PDB entry 3SWS | X-ray diffraction, 1.86 A resolution | chains C and F of the 6 polymer chains in the assembly

# Chain C
Name: Methylamine dehydrogenase light chain
From: Paracoccus denitrificans
Notes: EC 1.4.99.3
Reference sequence: P22619 (DHML_PARDE); residues 1-131 here correspond to UniProt positions 58-188 (UniProt number = residue number + 57)
Chain sequence (137 residues; row label = number of the first residue in the row):
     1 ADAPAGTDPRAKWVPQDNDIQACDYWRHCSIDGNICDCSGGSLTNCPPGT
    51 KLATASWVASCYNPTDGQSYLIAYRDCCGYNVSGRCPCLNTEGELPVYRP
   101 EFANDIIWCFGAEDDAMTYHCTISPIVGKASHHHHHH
Unresolved in the structure: 1-6, 133-137
Construct notes: expression tag (132-137)
Modified / non-standard residues: Trp57 (2-amino-3-(6,7-dioxo-6,7-dihydro-1H-indol-3-yl)-propionic acid; TRQ)
Disulfide bonds: Cys23-Cys88, Cys29-Cys61, Cys36-Cys121, Cys38-Cys86, Cys46-Cys77, Cys78-Cys109

# Chain F
Name: Methylamine dehydrogenase heavy chain
From: Paracoccus denitrificans
Notes: EC 1.4.99.3
Reference sequence: A1BB97 (A1BB97_PARDP); residues 1-386 here correspond to UniProt positions 32-417 (UniProt number = residue number + 31)
Chain sequence (386 residues; each row starts with the number of its first residue):
     1 QDAPEAETQAQETQGQAAARAAAADLAAGQDDEPRILEAPAPDARRVYVN
    51 DPAHFAAVTQQFVIDGEAGRVIGMIDGGFLPNPVVADDGSFIAHASTVFS
   101 RIARGERTDYVEVFDPVTLLPTADIELPDAPRFLVGTYPWMTSLTPDGKT
   151 LLFYQFSPAPAVGVVDLEGKAFKRMLDVPDCYHIFPTAPDTFFMHCRDGS
   201 LAKVAFGTEGTPEITHTEVFHPEDEFLINHPAYSQKAGRLVWPTYTGKIH
   251 QIDLSSGDAKFLPAVEALTEAERADGWRPGGWQQVAYHRALDRIYLLVDQ
   301 RDEWRHKTASRFVVVLDAKTGERLAKFEMGHEIDSINVSQDEKPLLYALS
   351 TGDKTLYIHDAESGEELRSVNQLGHGPQVITTADMG
Unresolved in the structure: 1-10
Disulfide bonds: Cys181-Cys196

# Interface between chain C and chain F
Residue-residue contacts (70):
  Asp17(C) - Arg20(F)  salt bridge
  Asp17(C) - Ala23(F)
  Asn18(C) - Gln16(F)
  Asn18(C) - Ala19(F)
  Asn18(C) - Arg20(F)
  Asp19(C) - Gly15(F)
  Asp19(C) - Gln16(F)
  Asp19(C) - Ala19(F)
  Ile20(C) - Gly15(F)  hydrogen bond (backbone-backbone)
  Ile20(C) - Ala18(F)  hydrophobic
  Ile20(C) - Ala19(F)  hydrophobic
  Gln21(C) - Gln14(F)
  Gln21(C) - Gly15(F)
  Gln21(C) - Arg70(F)
  Arg27(C) - Ala22(F)
  Asp37(C) - Arg70(F)  salt bridge
  Cys38(C) - Val71(F)
  Ser39(C) - Val71(F)
  Ser39(C) - Gly73(F)
  Ser39(C) - Met74(F)
  Gly40(C) - Leu37(F)
  Gly40(C) - Val71(F)  hydrogen bond (backbone-backbone)
  Gly40(C) - Ile72(F)
  Gly41(C) - Leu37(F)
  Gly41(C) - Arg70(F)  hydrogen bond (backbone-side chain)
  Ser42(C) - Leu37(F)
  Leu43(C) - Ala22(F)  hydrophobic
  Thr44(C) - Pro34(F)
  Asn45(C) - Asp32(F)
  Asn45(C) - Glu33(F)
  Asn45(C) - Pro34(F)
  Asn45(C) - Arg35(F)  hydrogen bond (side chain-backbone)
  Asn45(C) - Leu37(F)
  Cys46(C) - Arg35(F)  hydrogen bond (backbone-backbone)
  Cys46(C) - Ile36(F)  hydrophobic
  Cys46(C) - Leu37(F)  hydrogen bond (backbone-backbone)
  Pro47(C) - Ile36(F)
  Pro48(C) - Ile36(F)  hydrophobic
  Pro48(C) - Leu37(F)
  Pro48(C) - Ala39(F)
  Pro48(C) - Ile72(F)
  Pro48(C) - Val117(F)
  Pro48(C) - Thr118(F)
  Gly49(C) - Thr118(F)  hydrogen bond (backbone-backbone)
  Thr50(C) - Ile36(F)
  Lys51(C) - Leu120(F)
  Leu52(C) - Pro34(F)
  Leu52(C) - Arg35(F)
  Leu52(C) - Ile36(F)
  Asn63(C) - Leu26(F)
  Asp66(C) - Leu26(F)
  Tyr70(C) - Leu26(F)
  Tyr80(C) - Met74(F)  hydrogen bond (side chain-backbone)
  Tyr80(C) - Ile75(F)
  Tyr80(C) - Asp76(F)
  Tyr80(C) - Leu119(F)
  Asn81(C) - Val58(F)
  Asn81(C) - Asp76(F)  hydrogen bond (backbone-side chain)
  Val82(C) - Gln60(F)  hydrogen bond (backbone-side chain)
  Ser83(C) - Gln60(F)
  Ser83(C) - Met74(F)
  Gly84(C) - Gln372(F)
  Arg85(C) - Val71(F)
  Arg85(C) - Val370(F)
  Arg85(C) - Asn371(F)  hydrogen bond (side chain-backbone)
  Arg85(C) - Gln372(F)
  Cys86(C) - Gln372(F)  hydrogen bond (backbone-side chain)
  Pro87(C) - Gln372(F)
  His120(C) - Met74(F)
  Ile126(C) - Leu26(F)  hydrophobic
Also at the interface, not in a pair above, chain C (40 interface residues in all): Tyr25, Trp26, Thr65, Arg75, Ile123
Also at the interface, not in a pair above, chain F (35 interface residues in all): Glu38, Phe62, Leu373

# Summary
The interface between chain C and chain F involves 40 residues on one side and 35 on the other, with 12
hydrogen bonds and 2 salt bridges. Polar pairs include Asp17(C)-Arg20(F), Asp37(C)-Arg70(F) and
Gly41(C)-Arg70(F).
Chain C is Methylamine dehydrogenase light chain and chain F is Methylamine dehydrogenase heavy chain, both
from Paracoccus denitrificans; the structure, Crystal Structure of the Quinone Form of Methylamine
Dehydrogenase in Complex with the Diferric Form of ..., was determined by X-ray diffraction.
